8AFM - chains A and B of the 12 polymer chains in the assembly; structure by electron microscopy, 4.80 A resolution (low resolution: residue-level contacts below are approximate; hydrogen-bond / salt-bridge calls are withheld).

== Chain A (and B) ==
Name: Crescentin
Organism: Caulobacter vibrioides
Notes: chain B of this document is another copy of the same molecule, construct and numbering; everything in this record applies to it too
UniProtKB: A0A8F8EC09 (A0A8F8EC09_CAUVI); numbering as in UniProt (aligned over 1-457)
Sequence (457 residues; each row starts with the number of its first residue):
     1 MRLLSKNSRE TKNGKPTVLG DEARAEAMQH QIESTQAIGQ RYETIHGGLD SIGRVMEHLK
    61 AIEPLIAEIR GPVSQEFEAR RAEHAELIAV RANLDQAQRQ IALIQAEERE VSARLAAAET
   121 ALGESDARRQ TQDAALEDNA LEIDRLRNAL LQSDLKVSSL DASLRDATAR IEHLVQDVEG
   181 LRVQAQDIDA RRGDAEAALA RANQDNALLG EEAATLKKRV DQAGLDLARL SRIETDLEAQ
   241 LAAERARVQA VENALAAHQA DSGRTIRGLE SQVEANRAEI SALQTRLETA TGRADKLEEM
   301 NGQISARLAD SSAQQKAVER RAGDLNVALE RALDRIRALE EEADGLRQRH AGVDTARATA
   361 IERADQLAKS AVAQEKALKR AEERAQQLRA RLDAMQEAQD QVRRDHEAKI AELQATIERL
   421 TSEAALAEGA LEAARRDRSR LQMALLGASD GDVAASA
Not modelled in the structure: 1-366, 444-457

== Chain A / chain B interface ==
Contacting residue pairs (35; chain A residue first):
  A371(A) - Q374(B)
  Q374(A) - Q374(B)
  Q374(A) - E375(B)
  E375(A) - Q374(B)
  A377(A) - L378(B)
  L378(A) - Q374(B)
  L378(A) - A377(B)
  L388(A) - L388(B)
  R391(A) - L392(B)
  L392(A) - R391(B)
  L392(A) - L392(B)
  M395(A) - M395(B)
  M395(A) - Q396(B)
  Q399(A) - Q399(B)
  R403(A) - V402(B)
  H406(A) - H406(B)
  I410(A) - K409(B)
  I410(A) - I410(B)
  L413(A) - I410(B)
  L413(A) - L413(B)
  Q414(A) - L413(B)
  I417(A) - T416(B)
  L420(A) - I417(B)
  L420(A) - L420(B)
  A427(A) - E428(B)
  A430(A) - R435(B)
  L431(A) - A427(B)
  L431(A) - L431(B)
  L431(A) - E432(B)
  L431(A) - R435(B)
  A434(A) - R435(B)
  R435(A) - L431(B)
  R435(A) - R435(B)
  R438(A) - R435(B)
  L441(A) - L441(B)
Interface residues without a listed pair, chain A (32 interface residues in all): A381, A385, R389, K409, T416, T421, E428, Q442
Interface residues without a listed pair, chain B (27 interface residues in all): A381, A398, R438

== Summary ==
32 residues of chain A and 27 residues of chain B are in contact.
Chain A and chain B are both Crescentin (Caulobacter vibrioides); the structure, Cryo-EM structure of
crescentin filaments (wildtype, C2 symmetry and small box), was determined by electron microscopy together
with 8AFE, 8AFH, 8AFL, 8AHL, 8AIA, 8AIX and 8AJB from the same study.
